PDB entry 7VMK | X-ray diffraction, 2.50 A resolution | chains B and E of the 6 polymer chains in the assembly

== Chain B ==
Molecule: Tubulin beta-2B chain
Source organism: Bos taurus
UniProt: Q6B856 (TBB2B_BOVIN); numbering as in UniProt (aligned over 1-445)
Amino-acid sequence (445 residues; each row starts with the number of its first residue):
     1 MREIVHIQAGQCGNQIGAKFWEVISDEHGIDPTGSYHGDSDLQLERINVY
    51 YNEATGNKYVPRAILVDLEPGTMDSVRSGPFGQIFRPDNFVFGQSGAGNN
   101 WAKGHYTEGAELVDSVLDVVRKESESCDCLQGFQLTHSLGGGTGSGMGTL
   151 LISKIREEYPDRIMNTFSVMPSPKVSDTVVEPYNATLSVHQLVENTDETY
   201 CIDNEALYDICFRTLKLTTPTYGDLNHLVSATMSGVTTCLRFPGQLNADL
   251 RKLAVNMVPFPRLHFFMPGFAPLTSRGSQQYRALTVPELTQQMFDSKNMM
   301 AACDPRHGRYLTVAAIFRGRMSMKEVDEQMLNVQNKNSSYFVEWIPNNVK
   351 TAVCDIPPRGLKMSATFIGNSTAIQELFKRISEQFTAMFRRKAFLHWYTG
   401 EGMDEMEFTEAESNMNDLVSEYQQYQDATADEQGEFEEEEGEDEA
Not modelled in the structure: 277-279, 429-445
Swiss-Prot annotation at these positions:
  - motif: M1 to I4 (MREI motif)
  - binding site (GTP): Q11, E69, S138, G142, T143, G144, N204, N226
  - binding site (Mg(2+)): E69
  - modified residue: S40 (Phosphoserine), T55 (Phosphothreonine), K58 (N6-acetyllysine), S172 (Phosphoserine), T285 (Phosphothreonine), T290 (Phosphothreonine), R318 (Omega-N-methylarginine), E438 (5-glutamyl polyglutamate)
  - cross-link (Glycyl lysine isopeptide (Lys-Gly)): K58 (interchain with G-Cter in ubiquitin), K324 (interchain with G-Cter in ubiquitin)
Metal / ion sites: Mg2+: Q11 (together with GDP); Ca2+ near E111 (its only coordinating residue here)
Ligand contacts:
  - 7PL (N-[3-[[6-[[3-(trifluoromethyl)phenyl]amino]pyrimidin-4-yl]amino]phenyl]cyclopropanecarboxamide): Y50, Q134, N165, F167, E198, Y200, V236, T237, C239, L240, L246, N247, A248, D249, L250, K252, L253, N256, M257, V313, A314, A315, I316, K350, T351, A352
  - GDP (guanosine-5'-diphosphate): A9, G10, Q11, C12, Q15, I16, D67, N99, S138, G140, G141, G142, T143, G144, V169, P171, V175, S176, D177, E181, N204, L207, Y222, L225, N226

== Chain E ==
Molecule: Stathmin-4
Source organism: Rattus norvegicus
UniProt: P63043 (STMN4_RAT); residues 5-145 here correspond to UniProt positions 49-189 (UniProt number = residue number + 44)
Amino-acid sequence (143 residues; row label = number of the first residue in the row):
     3 MADMEVIELNKCTSGQSFEVILKPPSFDGVPEFNASLPRRRDPSLEEIQK
    53 KLEAAEERRKYQEAELLKHLAEKREHEREVIQKAIEENNNFIKMAKEKLA
   103 QKMESNKENREAHLAAMLERLQEKDKHAEEVRKNKELKEEASR
Not modelled in the structure: 3-5, 29-43, 144-145
Construct notes: expression tag (3-4)
Swiss-Prot annotation at these positions:
  - modified residue: S46 (Phosphoserine)

== Chain B / chain E interface ==
Pairs across the interface - 25 pairs, chain B then chain E:
  H105(B) - K75(E)  hydrogen bond
  Y106(B) - H78(E)  hydrogen bond
  Y106(B) - E79(E)
  Y106(B) - V82(E)  hydrophobic
  Y106(B) - I83(E)
  L150(B) - E79(E)
  S153(B) - L72(E)
  S153(B) - K75(E)
  S153(B) - R76(E)  hydrogen bond
  K154(B) - R76(E)
  K154(B) - E79(E)  salt bridge
  R156(B) - L68(E)
  E157(B) - L69(E)
  E157(B) - L72(E)
  E157(B) - R76(E)  salt bridge
  Q191(B) - K75(E)
  E194(B) - H71(E)  salt bridge
  E401(B) - V82(E)
  E401(B) - A86(E)
  G402(B) - V82(E)
  G402(B) - K85(E)
  G402(B) - A86(E)
  M403(B) - K85(E)
  D404(B) - K85(E)  salt bridge
  E407(B) - H78(E)  salt bridge
Other interface residues (no listed pair), chain B (17 interface residues in all): T107, P160, G400
Other interface residues (no listed pair), chain E (13 interface residues in all): E65

== In short ==
Chain B and chain E form an interface of 17 and 13 residues respectively, with 3 hydrogen bonds and 5 salt
bridges. Polar pairs include K154(B)-E79(E), E157(B)-R76(E) and E194(B)-H71(E). Ligands of chain B: GDP and
compound 7PL.
Here chain B is Tubulin beta-2B chain (Bos taurus) and chain E is Stathmin-4 (Rattus norvegicus). Entry 7VMK
(Crystal structure of tubulin with 3) was determined by X-ray diffraction.
